Entry 4QZB (X-ray diffraction, 2.15 A resolution); this record covers chains A and U of the 4 polymer chains in the assembly.

== Chain A ==
Protein: DNA nucleotidylexotransferase
From: Mus musculus
Notes: EC 2.7.7.31
UniProtKB: P09838 (TDT_MOUSE); the construct lacks a stretch of the UniProt sequence, so the offset changes along the chain: 132-482 = UniProt 132-482; 483-510 = UniProt 503-530
Sequence (400 residues; numbered 111 to 510; the number before each row is that of its first residue):
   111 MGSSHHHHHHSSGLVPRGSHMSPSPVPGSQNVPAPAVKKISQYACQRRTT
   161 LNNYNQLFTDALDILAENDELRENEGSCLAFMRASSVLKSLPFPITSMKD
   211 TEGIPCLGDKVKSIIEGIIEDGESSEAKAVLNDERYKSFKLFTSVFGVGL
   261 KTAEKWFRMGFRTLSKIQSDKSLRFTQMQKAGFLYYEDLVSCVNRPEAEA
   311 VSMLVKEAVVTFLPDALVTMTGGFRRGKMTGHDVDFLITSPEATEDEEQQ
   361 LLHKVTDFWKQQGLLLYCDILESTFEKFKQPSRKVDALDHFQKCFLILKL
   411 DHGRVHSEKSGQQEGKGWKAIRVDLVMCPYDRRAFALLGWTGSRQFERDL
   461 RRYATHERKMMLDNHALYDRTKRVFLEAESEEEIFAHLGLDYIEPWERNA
Disordered / not traced: 111-146, 418-421
Construct notes: expression tag (111-131)
UniProt features mapped onto this chain:
  - region: Val-258 to Thr-262 (Involved in DNA binding)
  - binding site (a 2'-deoxyribonucleoside 5'-triphosphate): Gly-333 to Lys-338, His-342 to Asp-345, Gly-449, Trp-450
  - binding site (Mg(2+)): Asp-343, Asp-345, Asp-434
  - modified residue: Ser-134 (Phosphoserine)
Ion coordination: Na+: Thr-253, Val-255, Val-258 (shared with DA5(U) of chain U); Mg2+: Asp-343, Asp-345 (together with 2',3'-dideoxycytidine 5'-triphosphate)
Residues lining bound ligands: 2',3'-dideoxycytidine 5'-triphosphate (DCT): Gly-332, Gly-333, Arg-336, Lys-338, Thr-340, Gly-341, His-342, Asp-343, Asp-345, Gly-449, Trp-450, Thr-451, Gly-452, Ser-453, Arg-454, Glu-457
From the paper describing this entry:
  - mutagenesis - L398A, F405A: decreased catalytic activity
  - mutagenesis - F401A: abolished catalytic activity on in trans
  - mutagenesis - R461A: abolished catalytic activity

== Chain U ==
Molecule: 6-nt DNA strand
Sequence (6 nucleotides; row label = number of the first residue in the row):
     1 AAAAAC
Ion coordination: Na+: DA5 (shared with Thr-253(A), Val-255(A), Val-258(A) of chain A)

== Interface between chain A and chain U ==
Contacting residue pairs (25):
  Val-255(A) with DA5(U), phosphate contact
  Phe-256(A) with DA5(U), sugar contact
  Gly-257(A) with DA4(U), sugar contact; DA5(U), hydrogen bond to the phosphate
  Val-258(A) with DA4(U), phosphate contact; DA5(U), hydrogen bond to the phosphate
  Gly-259(A) with DA4(U), hydrogen bond to the phosphate; DA5(U), phosphate contact
  Leu-260(A) with DA4(U), phosphate contact
  Lys-261(A) with DA3(U), phosphate contact; DA4(U), hydrogen bond to the phosphate
  Thr-262(A) with DA3(U), hydrogen bond to the phosphate; DA4(U), hydrogen bond to the phosphate
  Met-288(A) with DA5(U), sugar contact
  His-342(A) with DC6(U), salt bridge to the phosphate
  Ala-397(A) with DA5(U), base contact; DC6(U), base contact
  Leu-398(A) with DA5(U), base contact; DC6(U), sugar contact
  Phe-405(A) with DA5(U), base contact; DC6(U), sugar contact
  Arg-432(A) with DA5(U), hydrogen bond to the phosphate; DC6(U), salt bridge to the phosphate
  Asp-434(A) with DC6(U), sugar contact
  Trp-450(A) with DC6(U), sugar contact
Also at the interface, not in a pair above, chain A (18 interface residues in all): Asp-343, Leu-381

== Summary ==
18 residues of chain A face 4 of chain U across their interface; the contacts include 7 hydrogen bonds and 2
salt bridges. Polar pairs include Gly-257(A)/DA5(U), Val-258(A)/DA5(U) and Gly-259(A)/DA4(U). The paper
reports that L398A and F405A of chain A reduce catalytic activity; F401A of chain A abolishes catalytic
activity on in trans.
Here chain A is DNA nucleotidylexotransferase (Mus musculus) and chain U is a 6-nt DNA strand. Entry 4QZB
(Mouse Tdt in complex with a DSB substrate, C-T base pair) was determined by X-ray diffraction together with
4QZ8, 4QZ9, 4QZA, 4QZC, 4QZD, 4QZE and 4 further entries from the same study.
